Entry 9B6Q (electron microscopy, 2.77 A resolution); this record covers chains F and L of the 8 polymer chains in the assembly.

Chain F:
Protein: Capsid protein VP1
Organism: Adeno-associated virus
UniProt: Q6JC22 (Q6JC22_9VIRU); residues 203-736 here = UniProt positions 203-736
Amino-acid sequence (534 residues; each row starts with the number of its first residue):
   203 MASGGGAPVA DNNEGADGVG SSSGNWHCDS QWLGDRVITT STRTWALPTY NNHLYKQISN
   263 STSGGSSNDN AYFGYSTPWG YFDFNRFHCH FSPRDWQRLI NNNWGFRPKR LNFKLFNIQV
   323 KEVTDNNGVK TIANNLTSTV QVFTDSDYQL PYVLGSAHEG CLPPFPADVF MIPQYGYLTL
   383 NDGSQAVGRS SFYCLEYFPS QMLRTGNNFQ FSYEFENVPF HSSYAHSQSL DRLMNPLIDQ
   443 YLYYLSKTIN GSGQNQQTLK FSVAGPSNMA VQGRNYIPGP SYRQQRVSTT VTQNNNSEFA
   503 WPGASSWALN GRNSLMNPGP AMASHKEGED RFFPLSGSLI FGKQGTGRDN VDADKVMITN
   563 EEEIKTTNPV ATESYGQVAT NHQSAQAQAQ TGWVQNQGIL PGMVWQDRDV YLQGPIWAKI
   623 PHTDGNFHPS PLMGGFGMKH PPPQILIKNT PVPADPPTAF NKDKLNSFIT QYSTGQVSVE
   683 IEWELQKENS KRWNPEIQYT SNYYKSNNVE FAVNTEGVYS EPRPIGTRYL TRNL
Disordered / not traced: 203-218, 326-333, 656-667
Reported in the primary citation:
  - mutagenesis - Q588R: abolished binding to Fab1-1

Chain L:
Protein: Fab1-4 light chain
Organism: Homo sapiens
Amino-acid sequence (111 residues; row label = number of the first residue in the row):
    21 QSVLTQPPSA SGTPGQRVTI SCSGSSSNIG SNPVNWYQQL PGTAPKLLIY SNNQRPSGVP
    81 DRFSGSKSGT SASLAISGLQ SEDEADYYCA AWDDSLNGVL FGGGTKLTVL G
Disulfides: Cys42-Cys109

How chain F and chain L interact:
Pairs across the interface (8; chain F residue first):
  Gly530(F) - Gln21(L)
  Glu531(F) - Gln21(L)
  Asp532(F) - Gln21(L)  hydrogen bond (backbone-side chain)
  Arg533(F) - Gln21(L)  hydrogen bond
  Asn704(F) - Gly50(L)  hydrogen bond (side chain-backbone)
  Tyr706(F) - Asn72(L)
  Tyr706(F) - Lys87(L)
  Lys707(F) - Asn73(L)

Overview:
7 residues of chain F and 5 residues of chain L are in contact, with 3 hydrogen bonds. Polar contacts include
Asp532(F)-Gln21(L), Arg533(F)-Gln21(L) and Asn704(F)-Gly50(L). The paper reports that Q588R of chain F
abolishes binding to Fab1-1.
Here chain F is Capsid protein VP1 (Adeno-associated virus) and chain L is Fab1-4 light chain (Homo sapiens).
Entry 9B6Q (Fab1-4 in complex with the capsid of Adeno-associated virus type 9) was determined by electron
microscopy, deposited together with 9B6N, 9B6O, 9B6R, 9B6S, 9B6T, 9B7K and 9 further entries.
